5GSU - chains F and J of the 10 polymer chains in the assembly; structure by X-ray diffraction, 3.10 A resolution.

# Chain F
Molecule: Histone H4
Source organism: Homo sapiens
Reference sequence: P62805 (H4_HUMAN); residues 1-102 here correspond to UniProt positions 2-103 (UniProt number = residue number + 1)
Amino-acid sequence (102 residues; row label = number of the first residue in the row):
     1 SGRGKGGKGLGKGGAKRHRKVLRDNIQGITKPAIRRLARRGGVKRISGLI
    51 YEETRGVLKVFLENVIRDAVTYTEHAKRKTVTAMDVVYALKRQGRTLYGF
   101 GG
Not modelled in the structure: 1-16
UniProt features mapped onto this chain:
  - DNA-binding region: Lys-16 to Lys-20
  - modified residue: Ser-1 (N-acetylserine), Arg-3 (Asymmetric dimethylarginine), Lys-5 (N6-(2-hydroxyisobutyryl)lysine), Lys-8 (N6-(2-hydroxyisobutyryl)lysine), Lys-12 (N6-(2-hydroxyisobutyryl)lysine), Lys-16 (N6-(2-hydroxyisobutyryl)lysine), Lys-20 (N6,N6,N6-trimethyllysine), Lys-31 (N6-(2-hydroxyisobutyryl)lysine), Lys-44 (N6-(2-hydroxyisobutyryl)lysine), Ser-47 (Phosphoserine), Tyr-51 (Phosphotyrosine), Lys-59 (N6-(2-hydroxyisobutyryl)lysine), Lys-77 (N6-(2-hydroxyisobutyryl)lysine), Lys-79 (N6-(2-hydroxyisobutyryl)lysine), Thr-80 (Phosphothreonine), Tyr-88 (Phosphotyrosine), Lys-91 (N6-(2-hydroxyisobutyryl)lysine)
  - cross-link (Glycyl lysine isopeptide (Lys-Gly)): Lys-12 (interchain with G-Cter in SUMO2), Lys-20 (interchain with G-Cter in SUMO2), Lys-31 (interchain with G-Cter in SUMO2), Lys-59 (interchain with G-Cter in SUMO2), Lys-79 (interchain with G-Cter in SUMO2), Lys-91 (interchain with G-Cter in SUMO2)

# Chain J
Molecule: 146-nt DNA strand
Source organism: Homo sapiens
Sequence (146 nucleotides; each row starts with the number of its first residue):
   147 ATCAATATCCACCTGCAGATTCTACCAAAAGTGTATTTGGAAACTGCTCC
   197 ATCAAAAGGCATGTTCAGCTGAATTCAGCTGAACATGCCTTTTGATGGAG
   247 CAGTTTCCAAATACACTTTTGGTAGAATCTGCAGGTGGATATTGAT
Ion coordination: Mn2+ site 1 near DG217 (its only coordinating residue here); Mn2+ site 2 near DG267 (its only coordinating residue here); Mn2+ site 3 near DG280 (its only coordinating residue here)

# How chain F and chain J interact
Pairs across the interface (7):
  Thr-30(F) / DA207(J)  sugar contact
  Thr-30(F) / DT208(J)  phosphate contact
  Pro-32(F) / DA207(J)  phosphate contact
  Pro-32(F) / DT208(J)  phosphate contact
  Arg-36(F) / DA207(J)  salt bridge to the phosphate
  Arg-45(F) / DT216(J)  phosphate contact
  Lys-77(F) / DA187(J)  salt bridge to the phosphate
Interface residues without a listed pair, chain F (7 interface residues in all): Gln-27, Thr-80
Interface residues without a listed pair, chain J (7 interface residues in all): DA188, DC196, DG217

# Summary
The chain F/chain J interface involves 7 residues from each chain; the contacts include 2 salt bridges. Among
the polar pairs are Arg-36(F)/DA207(J) and Lys-77(F)/DA187(J). From UniProt: a DNA-binding region on chain F.
Here chain F is Histone H4 and chain J is a 146-nt DNA strand, both from Homo sapiens. Entry 5GSU (Crystal
structure of nucleosome core particle consisting of human testis-specific histone variants, Th2A and Th2B) was
determined by X-ray diffraction together with 5GT0 and 5GT3 from the same study.
